Entry 3TMH (X-ray diffraction, 3.80 A resolution); this record covers chains F and I of the 10 polymer chains in the assembly.

[Chain F]
Name: cAMP-dependent protein kinase type II-alpha regulatory subunit
Source organism: Rattus norvegicus
Notes: fragment: Dimerization/docking domain (D/D)
UniProt: P12368 (KAP2_RAT); residues 0-44 here correspond to UniProt positions 1-45 (UniProt number = residue number + 1)
Chain sequence (48 residues; each row starts with the number of its first residue; numbers below 1 keep their minus sign (Gly-3 is residue -3)):
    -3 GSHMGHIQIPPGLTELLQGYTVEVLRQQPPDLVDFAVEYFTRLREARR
Unresolved in the structure: -3 to 4, 44
Differences from the reference sequence: expression tag (-3 to -1); conflict Gly1 (Ser2 in P12368)

[Chain I]
Name: Na(+)/H(+) exchange regulatory cofactor NHE-RF3
Source organism: Homo sapiens
UniProt: Q5T2W1 (NHRF3_HUMAN); numbering as in UniProt (aligned over 375-459)
Chain sequence (87 residues; each row starts with the number of its first residue):
   373 GSKPKLCRLAKGENGYGFHLNAIRGLPGSFIKEVQKGGPADLAGLEDEDV
   423 IIEVNGVNVLDEPYEKVVDRIQSSGKNVTLLVCGKKA
Unresolved in the structure: 373-374, 457-459
Differences from the reference sequence: expression tag (373-374)
Curated features (UniProtKB/Swiss-Prot):
  - modified residue: Thr451 (Phosphothreonine)

[How chain F and chain I interact]
Residue-residue contacts (8; chain F residue first):
  Pro7(F) - Asp441(I)
  Gly8(F) - Asp441(I)  hydrogen bond (backbone-side chain)
  Thr10(F) - Ser445(I)
  Glu11(F) - Asp441(I)
  Glu11(F) - Gln444(I)
  Glu11(F) - Ser445(I)  hydrogen bond (side chain-backbone)
  Gln14(F) - Ser445(I)  hydrogen bond (side chain-backbone)
  Gln14(F) - Gly447(I)
Also at the interface, not in a pair above, chain I (5 interface residues in all): Ser446

[In short]
The chain F/chain I interface involves 5 residues from each chain, with 3 hydrogen bonds. Polar contacts
include Gly8(F)-Asp441(I), Glu11(F)-Ser445(I) and Gln14(F)-Ser445(I).
Here chain F is cAMP-dependent protein kinase type II-alpha regulatory subunit (Rattus norvegicus) and chain I
is Na(+)/H(+) exchange regulatory cofactor NHE-RF3 (Homo sapiens). Entry 3TMH (Crystal structure of
dual-specific A-kinase anchoring protein 2 in complex with cAMP-dependent protein kinase A type ...) was
determined by X-ray diffraction.
